8G3O - chains I and B of the 10 polymer chains in the assembly; structure by electron microscopy, 3.10 A resolution.

# Chain I
Molecule: FNI9 Fab light chain
Organism: Homo sapiens
Notes: antibody fragment or engineered binder
Amino-acid sequence (215 residues; row label = number of the first residue in the row):
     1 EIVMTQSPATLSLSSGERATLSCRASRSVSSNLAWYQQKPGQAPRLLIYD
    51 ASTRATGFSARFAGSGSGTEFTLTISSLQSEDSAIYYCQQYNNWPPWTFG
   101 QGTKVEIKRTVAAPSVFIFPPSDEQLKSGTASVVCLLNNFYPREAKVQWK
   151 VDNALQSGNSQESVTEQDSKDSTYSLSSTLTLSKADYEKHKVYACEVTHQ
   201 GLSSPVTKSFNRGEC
Unresolved in the structure: 111-215
Disulfides: Cys23-Cys88

# Chain B
Molecule: Neuraminidase
Organism: Influenza A virus
UniProt: A0A411D019 (A0A411D019_9INFA); residues 82-468 here = UniProt positions 82-468
Amino-acid sequence (492 residues; row label = number of the first residue in the row; numbers below 1 keep their minus sign (Met-22 is residue -22)):
   -22 METDTLLLWVLLLWVPGSTGDHHHHHHGSGLNDIFEAQKIEWHEGSIINE
    28 TADDIVYRLTVIIDDRYESLKNLITLRADRLEMIINDNVSTILASGLVPR
    78 GSGSAEYRNWSKPQCGITGFAPFSKDNSIRLSAGGDIWVTREPYVSCDLD
   128 KCYQFALGQGTTLNNVHSNNTVRDRTPYRTLLMNELGVPFHLGTKQVCIA
   178 WSSSSCHDGKAWLHVCITGDDKNATASFIYNGRLVDSVVSWSNDILRTQE
   228 SECVCINGTCTVVMTDGNATGKADTKILFIEEGKIVHTSKLSGSAQHVEE
   278 CSCYPRYPGVRCVCRDNWKGSNRPIIDINIKDHSIVSSYVCSGLVGDTPR
   328 KSDSSSSSHCLNPNNEEGGHGVKGWAFDDGNDVWMGRTINETSRLGYETF
   378 KVVEGWSNPKSKLQINRQVIVDRGDRSGYSGIFSVEGKSCINRCFYVELI
   428 RGRKEETEVLWTSNSIVVFCGTSGTYGTGSWPDGADLNLMHT
Unresolved in the structure: -22 to 81
Sequence notes: initiating methionine (-22); expression tag (-21 to 81, 469)
Disulfides: Cys92-Cys417, Cys124-Cys129, Cys175-Cys193, Cys183-Cys230, Cys232-Cys237, Cys278-Cys291, Cys280-Cys289, Cys318-Cys337, Cys421-Cys447
Covalently attached groups: N-acetylglucosamine (NAG) linked to Asn86, Asn146, Asn234, Asn367; glycan linked to Asn200, Asn245
Metal / ion sites: Ca2+: Asp293, Gly297, Asp324, Gly345, His347
What the authors report for this chain:
  - post-translational modification sites: Asn245
  - conformationally variable residues (loop rearrangement): Thr242 to Thr252

# Chain I / chain B interface
Pairs across the interface (10):
  Glu1(I) - Glu344(B)
  Glu1(I) - Gly345(B)  hydrogen bond (side chain-backbone)
  Glu1(I) - Gly346(B)  hydrogen bond (side chain-backbone)
  Arg27(I) - Pro326(B)
  Arg27(I) - Glu344(B)  salt bridge
  Asn93(I) - His347(B)
  Trp94(I) - Asn294(B)  hydrogen bond (side chain-backbone)
  Trp94(I) - Trp295(B)
  Trp94(I) - Gly346(B)
  Trp94(I) - His347(B)
Other interface residues (no listed pair), chain I (5 interface residues in all): Pro95
Other interface residues (no listed pair), chain B (8 interface residues in all): Thr369

# Overview
Chain I and chain B form an interface of 5 and 8 residues respectively, with 3 hydrogen bonds and 1 salt
bridge. Among the polar pairs are Arg27(I)-Glu344(B), Glu1(I)-Gly345(B) and Glu1(I)-Gly346(B).
N-acetylglucosamine is covalently linked to Asn86(B), Asn146(B), Asn234(B) and Asn367(B). The paper reports a
modification site at Asn245(B); conformational variability at Thr242(B).
Here chain I is FNI9 Fab light chain (Homo sapiens) and chain B is Neuraminidase (Influenza A virus). Entry
8G3O (N2 neuraminidase of A/Hong_Kong/2671/2019 in complex with 3 FNI9 Fab molecules) was determined by
electron microscopy (same publication as 8G30, 8G3M, 8G3N, 8G3V and 8G40).
